PDB entry 3CE6 | X-ray diffraction, 1.60 A resolution | chains C and D of the 4 polymer chains in the assembly

# Chain C (and D)
Molecule: Adenosylhomocysteinase
Source organism: Mycobacterium tuberculosis
Notes: EC 3.3.1.1; chain D of this document is another copy of the same molecule, construct and numbering; everything in this record applies to it too
Reference sequence: P60176 (SAHH_MYCTU); numbering as in UniProt (aligned over 2-495)
Sequence (494 residues; numbered 2 to 495; the number before each row is that of its first residue):
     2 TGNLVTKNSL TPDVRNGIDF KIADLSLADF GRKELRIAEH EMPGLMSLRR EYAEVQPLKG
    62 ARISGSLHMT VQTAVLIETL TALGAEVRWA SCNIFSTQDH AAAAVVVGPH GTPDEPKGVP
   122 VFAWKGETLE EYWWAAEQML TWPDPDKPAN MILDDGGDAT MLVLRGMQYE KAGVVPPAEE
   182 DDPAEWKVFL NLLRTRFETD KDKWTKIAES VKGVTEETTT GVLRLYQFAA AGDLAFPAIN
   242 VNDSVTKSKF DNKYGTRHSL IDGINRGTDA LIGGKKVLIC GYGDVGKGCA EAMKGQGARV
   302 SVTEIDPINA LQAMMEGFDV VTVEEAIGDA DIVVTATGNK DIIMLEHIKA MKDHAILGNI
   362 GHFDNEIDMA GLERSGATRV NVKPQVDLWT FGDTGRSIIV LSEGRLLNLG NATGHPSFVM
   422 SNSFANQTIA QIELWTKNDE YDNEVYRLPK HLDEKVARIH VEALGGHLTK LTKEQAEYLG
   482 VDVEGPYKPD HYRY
Not modelled in the structure: 2-10
Small-molecule neighbours:
  - adenosine (ADN): L68, H69, T71, Q73, T74, D156, E218, T219, K248, D252, H363, L407, N409, L410, T414, G415, H416, M421, F425
  - NAD (nicotinamide-adenine-dinucleotide), molecule 1: T219, T220, T221, K248, D252, N253, T257, G282, Y283, G284, D285, V286, G287, T304, E305, I306, D307, N310, A337, T338, G339, N340, I343, I361, G362, H363, E367, L407, N409, H416
  - NAD, molecule 2: T470, L472, Q476, L480, K489, Y493

# Interface between chain C and chain D
Residue-residue contacts (145; chain C residue first):
  L224(C) - Y479(D)
  L224(C) - L480(D)
  Y227(C) - H492(D)  hydrogen bond
  Q228(C) - E478(D)
  Q228(C) - Y479(D)  hydrogen bond (side chain-backbone)
  Q228(C) - G481(D)
  D244(C) - H492(D)  salt bridge
  D244(C) - R494(D)  hydrogen bond (backbone-side chain)
  V246(C) - I309(D)  hydrophobic
  V246(C) - R494(D)
  K250(C) - K250(D)
  K250(C) - R494(D)  hydrogen bond (side chain-backbone)
  K250(C) - Y495(D)  hydrogen bond (side chain-backbone)
  F251(C) - I309(D)
  F251(C) - L312(D)  hydrophobic
  F251(C) - Q313(D)
  Y255(C) - Q313(D)
  Y255(C) - M316(D)  hydrophobic
  Y255(C) - E317(D)  hydrogen bond
  R258(C) - M316(D)  hydrogen bond (side chain-backbone)
  G284(C) - Y493(D)
  D285(C) - Y495(D)
  K288(C) - Y495(D)  hydrogen bond (side chain-backbone)
  E305(C) - L469(D)
  E305(C) - T470(D)  hydrogen bond (backbone-backbone)
  I306(C) - T470(D)
  I306(C) - L472(D)  hydrophobic
  I306(C) - Y488(D)  hydrophobic
  D307(C) - Y488(D)
  D307(C) - K489(D)  salt bridge
  P308(C) - E455(D)
  P308(C) - A458(D)
  P308(C) - R459(D)
  P308(C) - V462(D)
  P308(C) - Y488(D)
  I309(C) - V246(D)  hydrophobic
  I309(C) - F251(D)
  I309(C) - E455(D)
  I309(C) - A458(D)
  I309(C) - Y495(D)  hydrophobic
  N310(C) - K489(D)
  N310(C) - Y493(D)  hydrogen bond
  N310(C) - Y495(D)
  A311(C) - L469(D)  hydrophobic
  L312(C) - F251(D)  hydrophobic
  L312(C) - N423(D)
  L312(C) - H461(D)
  L312(C) - V462(D)
  L312(C) - L465(D)  hydrophobic
  Q313(C) - F251(D)
  Q313(C) - Y255(D)
  Q313(C) - Y495(D)  hydrogen bond (side chain-backbone)
  M315(C) - L465(D)  hydrophobic
  M315(C) - G467(D)
  M316(C) - Y255(D)  hydrophobic
  M316(C) - R258(D)  hydrogen bond (backbone-side chain)
  E317(C) - Y255(D)  hydrogen bond
  V321(C) - G467(D)
  V321(C) - H468(D)  hydrogen bond (backbone-backbone)
  V322(C) - H468(D)
  T323(C) - H468(D)
  T323(C) - L469(D)
  T323(C) - T470(D)
  E326(C) - H468(D)  salt bridge
  G339(C) - Y479(D)
  G339(C) - L480(D)
  N340(C) - L472(D)
  N340(C) - Q476(D)
  N340(C) - Y479(D)
  N340(C) - L480(D)
  K341(C) - E475(D)
  K341(C) - Q476(D)  hydrogen bond (backbone-side chain)
  K341(C) - Y479(D)
  D342(C) - Q476(D)  hydrogen bond (backbone-side chain)
  I343(C) - Q476(D)
  N366(C) - Y479(D)  hydrogen bond
  N423(C) - L312(D)
  R448(C) - H492(D)
  R448(C) - R494(D)
  E455(C) - P308(D)
  E455(C) - I309(D)
  A458(C) - P308(D)
  A458(C) - I309(D)
  R459(C) - P308(D)
  H461(C) - L312(D)
  V462(C) - P308(D)
  V462(C) - L312(D)
  L465(C) - L312(D)  hydrophobic
  L465(C) - M315(D)  hydrophobic
  G467(C) - M315(D)
  G467(C) - V321(D)
  H468(C) - V321(D)  hydrogen bond (backbone-backbone)
  H468(C) - V322(D)
  H468(C) - E326(D)  salt bridge
  L469(C) - E305(D)
  L469(C) - P308(D)  hydrophobic
  L469(C) - A311(D)  hydrophobic
  L469(C) - T323(D)
  T470(C) - E305(D)  hydrogen bond (backbone-backbone)
  T470(C) - I306(D)
  T470(C) - T323(D)
  L472(C) - I306(D)  hydrophobic
  L472(C) - N340(D)
  E475(C) - K341(D)  salt bridge
  E475(C) - D342(D)
  Q476(C) - N340(D)
  Q476(C) - K341(D)  hydrogen bond (side chain-backbone)
  Q476(C) - D342(D)  hydrogen bond (side chain-backbone)
  Q476(C) - I343(D)
  Y479(C) - L224(D)
  Y479(C) - R225(D)  hydrogen bond
  Y479(C) - Q228(D)  hydrogen bond (backbone-side chain)
  Y479(C) - G339(D)
  Y479(C) - N340(D)
  Y479(C) - K341(D)
  Y479(C) - N366(D)  hydrogen bond
  L480(C) - L224(D)
  L480(C) - G339(D)
  L480(C) - N340(D)
  G481(C) - Q228(D)
  Y488(C) - I306(D)  hydrophobic
  Y488(C) - D307(D)
  Y488(C) - P308(D)
  K489(C) - D307(D)  salt bridge
  K489(C) - N310(D)
  H492(C) - Y227(D)  hydrogen bond
  H492(C) - N241(D)
  H492(C) - D244(D)  salt bridge
  H492(C) - R448(D)
  Y493(C) - G284(D)
  Y493(C) - N310(D)
  Y493(C) - R494(D)  hydrogen bond (backbone-side chain)
  R494(C) - D244(D)  hydrogen bond (side chain-backbone)
  R494(C) - V246(D)
  R494(C) - K250(D)
  R494(C) - R448(D)
  R494(C) - Y493(D)  hydrogen bond (side chain-backbone)
  R494(C) - R494(D)
  Y495(C) - K250(D)  hydrogen bond (backbone-side chain)
  Y495(C) - D285(D)
  Y495(C) - K288(D)
  Y495(C) - D307(D)
  Y495(C) - I309(D)  hydrophobic
  Y495(C) - N310(D)
  Y495(C) - Q313(D)  hydrogen bond (backbone-side chain)
Other interface residues (no listed pair), chain C (67 interface residues in all): N241, S245, T247, S249, T304, F364, V420, D454, E478
Other interface residues (no listed pair), chain D (70 interface residues in all): S245, T247, S249, T304, F364, V420, D454, G466, P490

# Overview
Chain C and chain D form an interface of 67 and 70 residues respectively, with 30 hydrogen bonds and 7 salt
bridges. Among the polar pairs are D244(C)-H492(D), D307(C)-K489(D) and E326(C)-H468(D). Chain C binds
adenosine and NAD.
Chain C and chain D are both Adenosylhomocysteinase (Mycobacterium tuberculosis); the structure, Crystal
structure of Mycobacterium tuberculosis S-adenosyl-L-homocysteine hydrolase in ternary complex with NAD and
adenosine, was determined by X-ray diffraction together with 2ZIZ, 2ZJ0, 2ZJ1 and 3DHY from the same study.
